Entry 7OKO (electron microscopy, 3.40 A resolution); this record covers chains u and v of the 65 polymer chains in the assembly.

Chain u:
Protein: Type-F conjugative transfer system secretin TraK
Source organism: Salmonella enterica subsp. salamae serovar 58:l,z13,z28:z6
UniProt: A0A734HNY4 (A0A734HNY4_SALER); residues 24-239 here = UniProt positions 24-239
Sequence (216 residues; row label = number of the first residue in the row):
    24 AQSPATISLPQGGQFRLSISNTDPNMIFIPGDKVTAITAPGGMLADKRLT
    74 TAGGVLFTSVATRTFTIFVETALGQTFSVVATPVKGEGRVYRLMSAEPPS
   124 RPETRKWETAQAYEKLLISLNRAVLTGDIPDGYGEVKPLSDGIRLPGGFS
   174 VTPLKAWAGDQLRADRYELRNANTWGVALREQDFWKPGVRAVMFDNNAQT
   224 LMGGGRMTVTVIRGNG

Chain v:
Protein: Type IV conjugative transfer system lipoprotein TraV
Source organism: Salmonella enterica
UniProt: A0A753A8N9 (A0A753A8N9_SALER); residues 1-204 here = UniProt positions 1-204
Sequence (204 residues; numbered 1 to 204; the number before each row is that of its first residue):
     1 MKKITLLLAGSALLLSGCAGVKSSFDCDATTSDTCMTMTKANQLARDKAA
    51 KQAGKPAAGGLPSLVNLPATSAVEVPSASRSAVTPPSGTRTVSTTPPVSA
   101 GTSAGVNTNTTTSTLTPRPVAGTPVTTTPSSVAYRPVVSVVTPTPSCQNV
   151 RCDNPGTVHPQRSRDQIATVWIAPWVDSDNAFHQPGRVSFVVSPADWVLP
   201 ARVN
Not modelled in the structure: 1-68, 81-156
From the paper describing this entry:
  - post-translational modification sites: Cys18 (citing earlier work)

Chain u / chain v interface:
Pairs across the interface - 30 pairs, chain u then chain v:
  Glu137(u) - Ile172(v)
  Glu137(u) - Trp175(v)  hydrogen bond
  Glu137(u) - Pro185(v)
  Leu140(u) - Ile172(v)  hydrophobic
  Ile141(u) - Val170(v)  hydrophobic
  Ile141(u) - Val188(v)  hydrophobic
  Ile141(u) - Phe190(v)  hydrophobic
  Asn144(u) - Val170(v)
  Arg145(u) - Phe190(v)
  Arg145(u) - Val191(v)  hydrogen bond (side chain-backbone)
  Arg145(u) - Val192(v)
  Thr149(u) - Val192(v)
  Glu204(u) - Trp171(v)
  Glu204(u) - Arg187(v)  salt bridge
  Gln205(u) - Trp171(v)
  Trp208(u) - Trp171(v)
  Trp208(u) - Ala173(v)
  Val212(u) - Ala173(v)
  Arg213(u) - Trp171(v)
  Arg213(u) - Ile172(v)
  Arg213(u) - Ala173(v)  hydrogen bond (backbone-backbone)
  Ala214(u) - Val170(v)  hydrophobic
  Ala214(u) - Trp171(v)
  Val215(u) - Val170(v)
  Val215(u) - Trp171(v)  hydrogen bond (backbone-backbone)
  Met216(u) - Ala168(v)  hydrophobic
  Met216(u) - Thr169(v)
  Met216(u) - Val170(v)  hydrophobic
  Met216(u) - Phe190(v)  hydrophobic
  Asn220(u) - Ile167(v)  hydrogen bond (side chain-backbone)
Other interface residues (no listed pair), chain u (19 interface residues in all): Gln134, Tyr136, Leu148, Phe217

Summary:
19 residues of chain u face 14 of chain v across their interface, with 5 hydrogen bonds and 1 salt bridge.
Polar pairs include Glu204(u)-Arg187(v), Glu137(u)-Trp175(v) and Arg145(u)-Val191(v). From the paper: a
modification site at Cys18(v).
Here chain u is Type-F conjugative transfer system secretin TraK (Salmonella enterica subsp. salamae serovar
58:l,z13,z28:z6) and chain v is Type IV conjugative transfer system lipoprotein TraV (Salmonella enterica).
Entry 7OKO (Structure of the outer-membrane core complex (outer ring) from a conjugative type IV secretion
system) was determined by electron microscopy, deposited together with 7OKN.
